Entry 5EGY (X-ray diffraction, 2.74 A resolution); this record covers chain A.

== Chain A ==
Protein: Dipeptidyl peptidase 3
Organism: Homo sapiens
Notes: EC 3.4.14.4
Reference sequence: Q9NY33 (DPP3_HUMAN); residues 1-726 here = UniProt positions 1-726
Chain sequence (726 residues; each row starts with the number of its first residue):
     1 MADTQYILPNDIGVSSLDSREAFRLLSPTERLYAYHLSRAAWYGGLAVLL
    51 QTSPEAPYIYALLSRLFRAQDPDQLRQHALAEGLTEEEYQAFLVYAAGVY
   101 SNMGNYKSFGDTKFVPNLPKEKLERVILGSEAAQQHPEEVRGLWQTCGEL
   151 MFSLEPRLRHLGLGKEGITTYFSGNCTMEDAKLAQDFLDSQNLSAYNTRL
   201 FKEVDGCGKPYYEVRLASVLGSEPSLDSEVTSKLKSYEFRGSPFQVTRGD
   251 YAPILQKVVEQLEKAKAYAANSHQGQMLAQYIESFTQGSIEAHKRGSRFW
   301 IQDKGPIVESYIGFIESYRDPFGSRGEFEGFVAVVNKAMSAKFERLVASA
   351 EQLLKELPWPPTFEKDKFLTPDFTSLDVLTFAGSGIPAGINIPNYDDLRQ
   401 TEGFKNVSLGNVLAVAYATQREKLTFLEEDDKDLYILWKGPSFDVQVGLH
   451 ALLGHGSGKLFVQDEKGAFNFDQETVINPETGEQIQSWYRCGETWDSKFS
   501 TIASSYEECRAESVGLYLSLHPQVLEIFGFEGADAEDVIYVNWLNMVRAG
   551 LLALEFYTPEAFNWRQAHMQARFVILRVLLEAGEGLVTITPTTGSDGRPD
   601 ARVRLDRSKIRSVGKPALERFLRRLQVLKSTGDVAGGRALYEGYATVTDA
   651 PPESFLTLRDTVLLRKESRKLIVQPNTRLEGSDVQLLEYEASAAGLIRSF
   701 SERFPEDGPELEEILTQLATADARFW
Unresolved in the structure: 1-2
Cystine bridges: Cys207 forms a disulfide with the same residue of a neighbouring copy of this chain
Sequence notes: engineered mutation Ser19 (Cys in Q9NY33), Cys207 (Glu in Q9NY33), Ala451 (Glu in Q9NY33), Cys491 (Ser in Q9NY33), Ser519 (Cys in Q9NY33), Ser654 (Cys in Q9NY33)
Ion coordination: Mg2+: Gly164, Gly167; Zn2+: His450, His455, Glu508
UniProt features mapped onto this chain:
  - binding site (Zn(2+)): His450, His455, Glu508
  - modified residue: Ala2 (N-acetylalanine)
Reported in the primary citation:
  - catalytic residues: His568 (proposed by the authors, not directly observed)

== In short ==
Gly164 and Gly167 coordinate Mg2+. His450, His455 and Glu508 coordinate Zn2+. Curated annotation (UniProt)
lists 3 Zn2+-binding residues. From the paper: the catalytic residue His568.
Chain A is Dipeptidyl peptidase 3 (Homo sapiens); the structure, Structure of ligand free human DPP3 in closed
form, was determined by X-ray diffraction (same publication as 5E2Q, 5E33, 5E3A, 5E3C and 5EHH).
